Entry 1K9M (X-ray diffraction, 3.00 A resolution); this record covers chains A and R of the 30 polymer chains in the assembly.

[Chain A]
Molecule: 23S RRNA
Organism: Haloarcula marismortui
Sequence (2922 nucleotides; numbered 2 to 2923; the number before each row is that of its first residue):
     2 UUGGCUACUAUGCCAGCUGGUGGAUUGCUCGGCUCAGGCGCUGAUGAAGG
    52 ACGUGCCAAGCUGCGAUAAGCCAUGGGGAGCCGCACGGAGGCGAAGAACC
   102 AUGGAUUUCCGAAUGAGAAUCUCUCUAACAAUUGCUUCGCGCAAUGAGGA
   152 ACCCCGAGAACUGAAACAUCUCAGUAUCGGGAGGAACAGAAAACGCAAUG
   202 UGAUGUCGUUAGUAACCGCGAGUGAACGCGAUACAGCCCAAACCGAAGCC
   252 CUCACGGGCAAUGUGGUGUCAGGGCUACCUCUCAUCAGCCGACCGUCUCG
   302 ACGAAGUCUCUUGGAACAGAGCGUGAUACAGGGUGACAACCCCGUACUCG
   352 AGACCAGUACGACGUGCGGUAGUGCCAGAGUAGCGGGGGUUGGAUAUCCC
   402 UCGCGAAUAACGCAGGCAUCGACUGCGAAGGCUAAACACAACCUGAGACC
   452 GAUAGUGAACAAGUAGUGUGAACGAACGCUGCAAAGUACCCUCAGAAGGG
   502 AGGCGAAAUAGAGCAUGAAAUCAGUUGGCGAUCGAGCGACAGGGCAUACA
   552 AGGUCCCUCGACGAAUGACCGACGCGCGAGCGUCCAGUAAGACUCACGGG
   602 AAGCCGAUGUUCUGUCGUACGUUUUGAAAAACGAGCCAGGGAGUGUGUCU
   652 GCAUGGCAAGUCUAACCGGAGUAUCCGGGGAGGCACAGGGAAACCGACAU
   702 GGCCGCAGGGCUUUGCCCGAGGGCCGCCGUCUUCAAGGGCGGGGAGCCAU
   752 GUGGACACGACCCGAAUCCGGACGAUCUACGCAUGGACAAGAUGAAGCGU
   802 GCCGAAAGGCACGUGGAAGUCUGUUAGAGUUGGUGUCCUACAAUACCCUC
   852 UCGUGAUCUAUGUGUAGGGGUGAAAGGCCCAUCGAGUCCGGCAACAGCUG
   902 GUUCCAAUCGAAACAUGUCGAAGCAUGACCUCCGCCGAGGUAGUCUGUGA
   952 GGUAGAGCGACCGAUUGGUGUGUCCGCCUCCGAGAGGAGUCGGCACACCU
  1002 GUCAAACUCCAAACUUACAGACGCCGUUUGACGCGGGGAUUCCGGUGCGC
  1052 GGGGUAAGCCUGUGUACCAGGAGGGGAACAACCCAGAGAUAGGUUAAGGU
  1102 CCCCAAGUGUGGAUUAAGUGUAAUCCUCUGAAGGUGGUCUCGAGCCCUAG
  1152 ACAGCCGGGAGGUGAGCUUAGAAGCAGCUACCCUCUAAGAAAAGCGUAAC
  1202 AGCUUACCGGCCGAGGUUUGAGGCGCCCAAAAUGAUCGGGACUCAAAUCC
  1252 ACCACCGAGACCUGUCCGUACCACUCAUACUGGUAAUCGAGUAGAUUGGC
  1302 GCUCUAAUUGGAUGGAAGUAGGGGUGAAAACUCCUAUGGACCGAUUAGUG
  1352 ACGAAAAUCCUGGCCAUAGUAGCAGCGAUAGUCGGGUGAGAACCCCGACG
  1402 GCCUAAUGGAUAAGGGUUCCUCAGCACUGCUGAUCAGCUGAGGGUUAGCC
  1452 GGUCCUAAGUCAUACCGCAACUCGACUAUGACGAAAUGGGAAACGGGUUA
  1502 AUAUUCCCGUGCCACUAUGCAGUGAAAGUUGACGCCCUGGGGUCGAUCAC
  1552 GCUGGGCAUUCGCCCAGUCGAACCGUCCAACUCCGUGGAAGCCGUAAUGG
  1602 CAGGAAGCGGACGAACGGCGGCAUAGGGAAACGUGAUUCAACCUGGGGCC
  1652 CAUGAAAAGACGAGCAUAGUGUCCGUACCGAGAACCGACACAGGUGUCCA
  1702 UGGCGGCGAAAGCCAAGGCCUGUCGGGAGCAACCAACGUUAGGGAAUUCG
  1752 GCAAGUUAGUCCCGUACCUUCGGAAGAAGGGAUGCCUGCUCCGGAACGGA
  1802 GCAGGUCGCAGUGACUCGGAAGCUCGGACUGUCUAGUAACAACAUAGGUG
  1852 ACCGCAAAUCCGCAAGGACUCGUACGGUCACUGAAUCCUGCCCAGUGCAG
  1902 GUAUCUGAACACCUCGUACAAGAGGACGAAGGACCUGUCAACGGCGGGGG
  1952 UAACUAUGACCCUCUUAAGGUAGCGUAGUACCUUGCCGCAUCAGUAGCGG
  2002 CUUGCAUGAAUGGAUUAACCAGAGCUUCACUGUCCCAACGUUGGGCCCGG
  2052 UGAACUGUACAUUCCAGUGCGGAGUCUGGAGACACCCAGGGGGAAGCGAA
  2102 GACCCUAUGGAGCUUUACUGCAGGCUGUCGCUGAGACGUGGUCGCCGAUG
  2152 UGCAGCAUAGGUAGGAGACACUACACAGGUACCCGCGCUAGCGGGCCACC
  2202 GAGUCAACAGUGAAAUACUACCCGUCGGUGACUGCGACUCUCACUCCGGG
  2252 AGGAGGACACCGAUAGCCGGGCAGUUUGACUGGGGCGGUACGCGCUCGAA
  2302 AAGAUAUCGAGCGCGCCCUAUGGCUAUCUCAGCCGGGACAGAGACCCGGC
  2352 GAAGAGUGCAAGAGCAAAAGAUAGCUUGACAGUGUUCUUCCCAACGAGGA
  2402 ACGCUGACGCGAAAGCGUGGUCUAGCGAACCAAUUAGCCUGCUUGAUGCG
  2452 GGCAAUUGAUGACAGAAAAGCUACCCUAGGGAUAACAGAGUCGUCACUCG
  2502 CAAGAGCACAUAUCGACCGAGUGGCUUGCUACCUCGAUGUCGGUUCCCUC
  2552 CAUCCUGCCCGUGCAGAAGCGGGCAAGGGUGAGGUUGUUCGCCUAUUAAA
  2602 GGAGGUCGUGAGCUGGGUUUAGACCGUCGUGAGACAGGUCGGCUGCUAUC
  2652 UACUGGGUGUGUAAUGGUGUCUGACAAGAACGACCGUAUAGUACGAGAGG
  2702 AACUACGGUUGGUGGCCACUGGUGUACCGGUUGUUCGAGAGAGCACGUGC
  2752 CGGGUAGCCACGCCACACGGGGUAAGAGCUGAACGCAUCUAAGCUCGAAA
  2802 CCCACUUGGAAAAGAGACACCGCCGAGGUCCCGCGUACAAGACGCGGUCG
  2852 AUAGACUCGGGGUGUGCGCGUCGAGGUAACGAGACGUUAAGCCCACGAGC
  2902 ACUAACAGACCAAAGCCAUCAU
Unresolved in the structure: 2-9, 126-127, 715, 971-998, 1560, 1952-1963, 2137-2236, 2339-2343, 2665-2666, 2915-2923
Differences from the reference sequence: conflict C560 (U3155 in 3377779)
Covalently attached groups: tylosin (TYK) linked to A2103
Ion coordination: Mg2+ site 1 near G28 (its only coordinating residue here); Na+ site 1: C40, G41; Na+ site 2: G56, A59, G61; Na+ site 3: G66, U107, U108; Mg2+ site 2 near U115 (its only coordinating residue here); Na+ site 4: C141, G142; Na+ site 5 near U146 (its only coordinating residue here); Mg2+ site 3: C162, U2276; K+ site 1: C162, U163, U172; Mg2+ site 4: A165, A167, C168; Na+ site 6: A165, A166, A167; Mg2+ site 5: A166, G219; 60 more Na+ sites not listed; 99 more Mg2+ sites not listed; 1 more K+ sites not listed
Residues lining bound ligands: tylosin (TYK): C839, A841, A843, A844, U845, G2099, A2100, G2102, A2538, G2540, G2646

[Chain R]
Molecule: Ribosomal protein L21E
Organism: Haloarcula marismortui
UniProt: P12734 (RL21_HALMA); numbering as in UniProt (aligned over 1-95)
Sequence (95 residues; each row starts with the number of its first residue):
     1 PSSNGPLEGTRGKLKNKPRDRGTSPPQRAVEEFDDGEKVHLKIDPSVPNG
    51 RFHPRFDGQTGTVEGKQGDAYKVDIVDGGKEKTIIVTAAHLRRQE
Ion coordination: Na+: Asp20, Gly22, Ser24, Ser46

[How chain A and chain R interact]
Contacting residue pairs (109; chain A residue first):
  G948(A) with Gln94(R), base contact; Glu95(R), hydrogen bond to the sugar
  U949(A) with His40(R), hydrogen bond to the base; Gln94(R), hydrogen bond to the base; Glu95(R), hydrogen bond to the sugar
  G950(A) with His40(R), sugar contact; Gly58(R), hydrogen bond to the base
  A951(A) with Lys42(R), phosphate contact; Asp57(R), sugar contact; Gly58(R), sugar contact
  G952(A) with Lys42(R), salt bridge to the phosphate
  G953(A) with Gly12(R), phosphate contact; Lys13(R), hydrogen bond to the phosphate; Lys17(R), base contact
  A1007(A) with Arg11(R), hydrogen bond to the phosphate
  C1008(A) with Arg11(R), salt bridge to the phosphate
  U1009(A) with Lys15(R), salt bridge to the phosphate
  C1010(A) with Pro18(R), phosphate contact
  A1018(A) with Gly58(R), sugar contact; Gln59(R), hydrogen bond to the sugar; Thr60(R), hydrogen bond to the sugar
  C1019(A) with Lys38(R), hydrogen bond to the phosphate; Thr60(R), sugar contact; Gln94(R), hydrogen bond to the base
  A1020(A) with Lys38(R), salt bridge to the phosphate
  G2295(A) with Ser3(R), base contact; Asn4(R), hydrogen bond to the phosphate; Gly5(R), hydrogen bond to the phosphate
  C2296(A) with Ser2(R), hydrogen bond to the base; Ser3(R), hydrogen bond to the phosphate; Asn4(R), hydrogen bond to the phosphate; Gly5(R), hydrogen bond to the phosphate; Pro6(R), phosphate contact; Leu7(R), hydrogen bond to the phosphate; Glu8(R), hydrogen bond to the phosphate
  U2297(A) with Ser2(R), hydrogen bond to the base; Leu7(R), phosphate contact; Glu8(R), phosphate contact; Gly9(R), hydrogen bond to the phosphate; Thr10(R), hydrogen bond to the phosphate; Arg11(R), hydrogen bond to the sugar
  C2298(A) with Ser2(R), hydrogen bond to the base; Arg11(R), salt bridge to the phosphate
  G2299(A) with Pro1(R), base contact
  A2300(A) with Pro1(R), base contact
  A2303(A) with Asp57(R), sugar contact
  G2304(A) with Lys13(R), salt bridge to the phosphate; Arg55(R), phosphate contact
  A2305(A) with Arg55(R), salt bridge to the phosphate
  U2306(A) with Pro1(R), phosphate contact
  A2307(A) with Pro1(R), phosphate contact
  A2353(A) with Arg21(R), hydrogen bond to the base
  A2354(A) with Arg21(R), salt bridge to the phosphate
  G2363(A) with Leu7(R), base contact; Arg11(R), hydrogen bond to the phosphate
  A2364(A) with Arg11(R), salt bridge to the phosphate; Leu14(R), hydrogen bond to the sugar; Lys15(R), phosphate contact
  G2365(A) with Leu14(R), sugar contact; Lys15(R), phosphate contact; Asn16(R), hydrogen bond to the phosphate; Pro45(R), sugar contact; Ser46(R), phosphate contact
  C2366(A) with Arg21(R), phosphate contact; Gly22(R), hydrogen bond to the phosphate; Thr23(R), phosphate contact; Ser46(R), hydrogen bond to the phosphate
  A2367(A) with Gly22(R), phosphate contact; Thr23(R), hydrogen bond to the phosphate
  A2370(A) with Ser46(R), hydrogen bond to the base; Pro48(R), base contact
  G2385(A) with Gln67(R), base contact
  U2386(A) with Gln67(R), hydrogen bond to the base
  U2387(A) with Thr83(R), hydrogen bond to the sugar
  C2388(A) with His53(R), sugar contact; Phe56(R), phosphate contact; Lys82(R), phosphate contact; Thr83(R), hydrogen bond to the phosphate
  U2389(A) with His53(R), sugar contact; Arg55(R), phosphate contact; Lys82(R), salt bridge to the phosphate
  U2390(A) with Asn4(R), sugar contact; Arg55(R), salt bridge to the phosphate
  C2392(A) with Arg55(R), hydrogen bond to the sugar; Asp77(R), hydrogen bond to the sugar; Lys82(R), hydrogen bond to the phosphate
  C2393(A) with Asp77(R), sugar contact; Gly78(R), sugar contact; Gly79(R), hydrogen bond to the phosphate; Lys80(R), salt bridge to the phosphate; Lys82(R), salt bridge to the phosphate
  A2394(A) with Gly79(R), phosphate contact; Lys80(R), hydrogen bond to the phosphate
  A2395(A) with Lys80(R), salt bridge to the phosphate
  A2402(A) with Gly50(R), phosphate contact; Arg51(R), sugar contact
  C2403(A) with Asn49(R), phosphate contact; Gly50(R), hydrogen bond to the phosphate; Gln67(R), hydrogen bond to the base; Ala70(R), phosphate contact; Ile85(R), sugar contact
  G2404(A) with Gln67(R), phosphate contact; Gly68(R), phosphate contact; Asp69(R), hydrogen bond to the phosphate; Ala70(R), phosphate contact
  C2423(A) with Leu7(R), sugar contact
  U2424(A) with Gly5(R), sugar contact; Pro6(R), phosphate contact; Leu7(R), sugar contact
Interface residues without a listed pair, chain A (52 interface residues in all): C1011, G2310, A2311, C2391, A2425
Interface residues without a listed pair, chain R (53 interface residues in all): Glu81, Ile84, Arg93

[Summary]
52 residues of chain A and 53 residues of chain R are in contact, with 43 hydrogen bonds and 14 salt bridges.
Polar contacts include U949(A)-His40(R), U949(A)-Gln94(R) and G950(A)-Gly58(R). Tylosin is covalently linked
to A2103(A). C40(A) and G41(A) form the Na+ site 1.
Chain A is 23S RRNA and chain R is Ribosomal protein L21E, both from Haloarcula marismortui; the structure,
Co-crystal structure of tylosin bound to the 50S ribosomal subunit of Haloarcula marismortui, was determined
by X-ray diffraction, deposited together with 1K8A, 1KD1 and 1M1K.
